PDB entry 4NM4 | X-ray diffraction, 2.65 A resolution | chains L and H

== Chain L ==
Molecule: Antibody CR8043, Light Chain
From: Homo sapiens
UniProt: P0DOX7 (IGK_HUMAN); residues 115-214 carry their UniProt numbers (100 of 214 residues fall inside the UniProt entry; the rest is not from it)
Sequence (220 residues; each row starts with the number of its first residue; a row labelled like 27A-27F holds insertion residues (27A, then the next letters in order)):
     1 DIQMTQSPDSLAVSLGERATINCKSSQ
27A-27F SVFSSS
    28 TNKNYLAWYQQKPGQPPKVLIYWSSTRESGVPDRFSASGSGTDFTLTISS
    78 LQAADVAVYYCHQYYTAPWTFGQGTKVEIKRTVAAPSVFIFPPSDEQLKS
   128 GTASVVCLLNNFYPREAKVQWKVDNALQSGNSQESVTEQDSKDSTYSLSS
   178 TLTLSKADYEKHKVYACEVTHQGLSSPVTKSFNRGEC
Disordered / not traced: 214
Disulfide bonds: Cys23-Cys88, Cys134-Cys194

== Chain H ==
Molecule: Antibody CR8043, Heavy Chain
From: Homo sapiens
UniProt: Q6N089 (Q6N089_HUMAN); residues 122-216 here correspond to UniProt positions 151-245 (UniProt number = residue number + 29)
Sequence (224 residues; numbered 1 to 216 plus 8 insertion-coded residues; the number before each row is that of its first residue; a row labelled like 82A-82C holds insertion residues (82A, then the next letters in order)):
     1 QVQLVQSGAEVKKPGASVKLSCKASGYTFTAYSMHWVRQAPGQSLEWLGW
    51 IN
   52A T
    53 AIGNTQYSQKFQDRVTITRDTSARTSYMEL
82A-82C SSL
    83 RSGDTAVYFCARGASWDA
100A-100D RGWS
   101 GYWGKGTLVTVSSASTKGPSVFPLAPSSKSTSGGTAALGCLVKDYFPEPV
   151 TVSWNSGALTSGVHTFPAVLQSSGLYSLSSVVTVPSSSLGTQTYICNVNH
   201 KPSNTKVDKRVEPKSC
Disordered / not traced: 129-132, 216
Disulfide bonds: Cys22-Cys92, Cys140-Cys196

== How chain L and chain H interact ==
Pairs across the interface (68; chain L residue first):
  Tyr32(L) - Arg100A(H)
  Ala34(L) - Trp100C(H)  hydrophobic
  Tyr36(L) - Trp100C(H)
  Tyr36(L) - Ser100D(H)  hydrogen bond (side chain-backbone)
  Tyr36(L) - Trp103(H)
  Gln38(L) - Gln39(H)  hydrogen bond
  Gln38(L) - Phe91(H)
  Pro43(L) - Phe91(H)  hydrophobic
  Pro43(L) - Trp103(H)  hydrophobic
  Pro43(L) - Gly104(H)
  Pro44(L) - Leu45(H)  hydrophobic
  Pro44(L) - Trp103(H)
  Val46(L) - Trp100C(H)
  Val46(L) - Ser100D(H)
  Val46(L) - Gly101(H)
  Tyr49(L) - Trp100C(H)  hydrophobic
  Trp50(L) - Trp100C(H)
  Tyr87(L) - Gln39(H)  hydrogen bond
  Tyr87(L) - Gln43(H)  hydrogen bond (side chain-backbone)
  Tyr87(L) - Ser44(H)
  Tyr91(L) - Arg100A(H)
  Tyr91(L) - Gly100B(H)
  Tyr91(L) - Trp100C(H)
  Tyr92(L) - Arg100A(H)  hydrogen bond (backbone-side chain)
  Ala94(L) - Gln58(H)
  Pro95(L) - Trp47(H)  hydrophobic
  Trp96(L) - His35(H)
  Trp96(L) - Trp47(H)
  Trp96(L) - Ala100(H)  hydrogen bond (side chain-backbone)
  Trp96(L) - Gly100B(H)
  Trp96(L) - Ser100D(H)
  Phe98(L) - Leu45(H)
  Gly99(L) - Ser44(H)  hydrogen bond (backbone-side chain)
  Gln100(L) - Ser44(H)
  Phe116(L) - Ala137(H)  hydrophobic
  Phe118(L) - Leu124(H)  hydrophobic
  Phe118(L) - Ala125(H)
  Phe118(L) - Ala137(H)
  Pro119(L) - Lys214(H)
  Pro120(L) - Lys214(H)  hydrogen bond (backbone-side chain)
  Ser121(L) - Phe122(H)
  Ser121(L) - Pro123(H)
  Glu123(L) - Pro123(H)
  Glu123(L) - Lys209(H)  salt bridge
  Gln124(L) - Phe122(H)
  Ser131(L) - Leu141(H)
  Ser131(L) - Lys143(H)
  Val133(L) - Leu124(H)  hydrophobic
  Leu135(L) - Ala137(H)  hydrophobic
  Leu135(L) - Val181(H)  hydrophobic
  Asn137(L) - His164(H)
  Asn137(L) - Thr183(H)
  Asn138(L) - His164(H)  hydrogen bond
  Gln160(L) - Val169(H)
  Gln160(L) - Leu170(H)  hydrogen bond (side chain-backbone)
  Gln160(L) - Gln171(H)
  Glu161(L) - Val169(H)
  Ser162(L) - Phe166(H)
  Ser162(L) - Pro167(H)  hydrogen bond (side chain-backbone)
  Ser162(L) - Val169(H)
  Val163(L) - Pro167(H)
  Thr164(L) - Phe166(H)
  Asp167(L) - His164(H)
  Ser174(L) - His164(H)  hydrogen bond
  Ser174(L) - Phe166(H)
  Leu175(L) - Phe166(H)
  Ser176(L) - Phe166(H)
  Ser176(L) - Ser179(H)  hydrogen bond
Interface residues without a listed pair, chain L (45 interface residues in all): Gly41, His89, Asp122, Ser127, Lys169, Glu213
Interface residues without a listed pair, chain H (43 interface residues in all): Val37, Lys105, Val121, Thr135, Ala136, Leu138, Ser161, Thr165, Ser215

== Summary ==
45 residues of chain L and 43 residues of chain H are in contact; the contacts include 13 hydrogen bonds and 1
salt bridge. Polar contacts include Glu123(L)-Lys209(H), Tyr36(L)-Ser100D(H) and Gln38(L)-Gln39(H).
Chain L is Antibody CR8043, Light Chain and chain H is Antibody CR8043, Heavy Chain, both from Homo sapiens;
the structure, Crystal structure of broadly neutralizing antibody CR8043, was determined by X-ray diffraction.
